9FSW - chains E and F of the 14 polymer chains in the assembly; structure by X-ray diffraction, 2.39 A resolution.

# Chain E (and F)
Protein: ATP-dependent Clp protease proteolytic subunit
From: Staphylococcus epidermidis
Notes: EC 3.4.21.92; chain F of this document is another copy of the same molecule, construct and numbering; everything in this record applies to it too
UniProt: A0A0N1MQL5 (A0A0N1MQL5_STAEP); numbering as in UniProt (aligned over 1-193)
Chain sequence (199 residues; each row starts with the number of its first residue):
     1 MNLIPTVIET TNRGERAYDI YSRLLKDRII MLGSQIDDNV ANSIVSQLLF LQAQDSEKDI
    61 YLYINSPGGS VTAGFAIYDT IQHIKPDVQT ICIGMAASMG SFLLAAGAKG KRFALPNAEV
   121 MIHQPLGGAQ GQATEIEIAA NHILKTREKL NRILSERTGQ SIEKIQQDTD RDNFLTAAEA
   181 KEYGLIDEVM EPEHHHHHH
Unresolved in the structure: 1-3, 8-16, 194-199 (chain F: 1-3, 10-17, 194-199)
Construct notes: expression tag (194-199)
Reported in the primary citation:
  - catalytic residues: Ser-98, His-123 (citing earlier work)
  - mutagenesis - S98A: abolished catalytic activity

# Chain E / chain F interface
Pairs across the interface (53):
  Tyr-18(E) / Ile-8(F)
  Ser-22(E) / Pro-5(F)
  Ser-22(E) / Thr-6(F)  hydrogen bond (side chain-backbone)
  Asp-38(E) / Gly-33(F)
  Asp-38(E) / Asn-65(F)
  Asp-38(E) / Pro-67(F)
  Asn-42(E) / Tyr-21(F)
  Asn-42(E) / Met-31(F)
  Asn-42(E) / Gly-33(F)
  Asn-42(E) / Asn-65(F)
  Ser-43(E) / Ile-4(F)
  Ser-43(E) / Pro-5(F)
  Ser-43(E) / Tyr-21(F)  hydrogen bond (backbone-side chain)
  Val-45(E) / Met-31(F)  hydrophobic
  Val-45(E) / Ile-93(F)  hydrophobic
  Ser-46(E) / Ile-20(F)
  Ser-46(E) / Tyr-21(F)
  Ser-46(E) / Leu-24(F)
  Ser-46(E) / Met-31(F)
  Gln-47(E) / Pro-5(F)
  Gln-47(E) / Ile-20(F)
  Leu-49(E) / Tyr-63(F)
  Phe-50(E) / Val-7(F)  hydrophobic
  Phe-50(E) / Ile-20(F)  hydrophobic
  Phe-50(E) / Arg-23(F)
  Gln-52(E) / Glu-193(F)
  Thr-72(E) / Gly-94(F)
  Thr-72(E) / Met-95(F)
  Thr-72(E) / Glu-119(F)
  Phe-75(E) / Asn-117(F)
  Ala-76(E) / Ile-93(F)
  Ala-76(E) / Gly-94(F)
  Tyr-78(E) / Asn-117(F)
  Asp-79(E) / Leu-115(F)
  Asp-79(E) / Pro-116(F)
  Asp-79(E) / Asn-117(F)  hydrogen bond (side chain-backbone)
  Asp-79(E) / Ala-118(F)  hydrogen bond (side chain-backbone)
  Gln-82(E) / Pro-192(F)
  His-83(E) / Met-190(F)
  His-83(E) / Glu-191(F)
  His-83(E) / Glu-193(F)  salt bridge
  Lys-85(E) / Glu-193(F)  hydrogen bond (side chain-backbone)
  Gln-132(E) / Arg-171(F)  hydrogen bond
  Thr-134(E) / Arg-171(F)
  Glu-135(E) / Arg-171(F)  salt bridge
  Ile-138(E) / Arg-171(F)
  Ile-138(E) / Asp-172(F)
  His-142(E) / Glu-119(F)  salt bridge
  His-142(E) / Phe-174(F)
  Thr-146(E) / Glu-119(F)
  Lys-149(E) / Asn-117(F)  hydrogen bond (side chain-backbone)
  Lys-149(E) / Glu-119(F)  salt bridge
  Ile-153(E) / Asn-117(F)
Also at the interface, not in a pair above, chain E (32 interface residues in all): Asp-19, Leu-25, Asn-39, Ala-41, Ala-73
Also at the interface, not in a pair above, chain F (30 interface residues in all): Leu-32

# In short
32 residues of chain E face 30 of chain F across their interface, with 7 hydrogen bonds and 4 salt bridges.
Polar pairs include His-83(E)/Glu-193(F), Glu-135(E)/Arg-171(F) and His-142(E)/Glu-119(F). From the paper:
catalytic residues Ser-98(E) and His-123(E); S98A of chain E abolishes catalytic activity.
Both chains are ATP-dependent Clp protease proteolytic subunit (Staphylococcus epidermidis). Entry 9FSW (ClpP
from Staphylococcus epidermidis with glycerol in some of the catalytic sites) was determined by X-ray
diffraction (same publication as 9G72 and 9G6I).
